Entry 6HX4 (X-ray diffraction, 2.95 A resolution); this record covers chains A and M of the 3 polymer chains in the assembly.

== Chain A ==
Protein: Alpha-1-antitrypsin
Organism: Homo sapiens
UniProt: P01009 (A1AT_HUMAN); residues 0-394 here correspond to UniProt positions 24-418 (UniProt number = residue number + 24)
Chain sequence (397 residues; row label = number of the first residue in the row; numbers below 1 keep their minus sign (Met-2 is residue -2)):
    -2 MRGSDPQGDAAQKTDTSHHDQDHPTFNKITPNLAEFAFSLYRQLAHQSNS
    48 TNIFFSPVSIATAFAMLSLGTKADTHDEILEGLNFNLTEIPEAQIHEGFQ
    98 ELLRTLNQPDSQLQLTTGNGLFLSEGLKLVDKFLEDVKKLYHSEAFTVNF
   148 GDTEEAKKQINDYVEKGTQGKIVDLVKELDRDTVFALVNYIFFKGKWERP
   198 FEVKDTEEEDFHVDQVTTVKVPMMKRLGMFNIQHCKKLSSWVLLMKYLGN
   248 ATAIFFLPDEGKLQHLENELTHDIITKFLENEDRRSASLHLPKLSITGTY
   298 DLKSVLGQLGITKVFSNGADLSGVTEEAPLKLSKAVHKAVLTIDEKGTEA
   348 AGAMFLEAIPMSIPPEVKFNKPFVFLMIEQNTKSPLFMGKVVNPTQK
Unresolved in the structure: -2 to 24, 45, 83-86, 106-107, 199-201, 213, 344-357, 394
Sequence notes: initiating methionine (-2); expression tag (-1); conflict Gly0 (Ala24 in P01009), Ser1 (Glu25 in P01009)

== Chain M ==
Protein: Fab 1D9 light chain
Organism: Mus musculus
Notes: antibody fragment or engineered binder
Chain sequence (217 residues; each row starts with the number of its first residue; a row labelled like 27A-27D holds insertion residues (27A, then the next letters in order)):
     1 DIVLTQSPDSLAVSLGQRATISCRASE
27A-27D SVDN
    28 YGISFMNWFQQKPGQPPKLLIYAASNQGSGVPARFSGSGSGTDFSLNIHP
    78 MEEDDTAMYFCQQSKEVPWTFGGGTKLEIKRADAAPTVSIFPPSSEQLTS
   128 GGASVVCFLNNFYPKDINVKWKIDGSERQNGVLNSWTDQDSKDSTYSMSS
   178 TLTLTKDEYERHNSYTCEATHKTSTSPIVKSFNRNE
Unresolved in the structure: 153-154, 203-204, 211-213
Disulfide bonds: Cys23-Cys88, Cys134-Cys194

== How chain A and chain M interact ==
Pairs across the interface - 8 pairs, chain A then chain M:
  Arg282(A) with Tyr28(M)
  Ser283(A) with Tyr28(M)
  Met358(A) with Glu93(M); Val94(M), hydrogen bond (backbone-backbone)
  Ser359(A) with Lys92(M); Val94(M)
  Ile360(A) with Val94(M), hydrophobic; Trp96(M), hydrophobic
Also at the interface, not in a pair above, chain A (6 interface residues in all): Arg281

== Overview ==
The interface between chain A and chain M involves 6 residues on one side and 5 on the other, with 1 hydrogen
bond. Its one hydrogen bond, Met358(A)-Val94(M), is backbone to backbone.
Here chain A is Alpha-1-antitrypsin (Homo sapiens) and chain M is Fab 1D9 light chain (Mus musculus). Entry
6HX4 (Fab fragment of a native monomer-selective antibody in complex with alpha-1-antitrypsin) was determined
by X-ray diffraction.
